Entry 2ZDP (X-ray diffraction, 1.50 A resolution); this record covers chains A and B.

Chain A (and B):
Molecule: Heme-degrading monooxygenase isdI
Source organism: Staphylococcus aureus
Notes: EC 1.14.99.3; chain B of this document is another copy of the same molecule, construct and numbering; everything in this record applies to it too
UniProtKB: Q7A827 (ISDI_STAAN); residues 1-108 here = UniProt positions 1-108
Amino-acid sequence (110 residues; numbered -1 to 108; the number before each row is that of its first residue; numbers below 1 keep their minus sign (Ala-1 is residue -1)):
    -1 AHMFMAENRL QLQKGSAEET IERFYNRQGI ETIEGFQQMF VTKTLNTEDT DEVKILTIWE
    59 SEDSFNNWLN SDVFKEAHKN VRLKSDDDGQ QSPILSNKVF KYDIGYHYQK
Differences from the reference sequence: expression tag (-1 to 0)
Ion coordination: protoporphyrin IX containing co Co near His76 (its only coordinating residue here)
Small-molecule neighbours: protoporphyrin IX containing co (COH): Ala4, Glu5, Asn6, Leu8, Arg21, Phe22, Asn24, Arg25, Gln26, Gly27, Ile28, Met37, Ile53, Thr55, Phe63, Trp66, Leu67, Phe72, Ala75, His76, Val79, Leu81, Ile92, Asn95, Val97
UniProt features mapped onto this chain:
  - binding site (Fe cation): Asn6
  - binding site (heme): Arg21 to Ile28, His76
  - site: Trp66 (Transition state stabilizer)
  - mutagenesis: Trp66 (W66A: Inactive; W66F: Heme degradation activity is approximately half that of the wild-type enzyme; W66L: Inactive; W66Y: Heme degradation activity is approximately half that of the wild-type enzyme ...)
What the authors report for this chain:
  - protoporphyrin IX containing co coordination: His76
  - contacts within the chain: Phe72-His76 (backbone contact)
  - conformationally variable residues (order/disorder transition, side-chain flip): Ile53, Arg80 to Gly87
  - binding site for chloride ion: Asn6, Leu8, Phe22, Ile53
  - binding site for protoporphyrin IX containing co: Asn6, Arg21, Phe22, Arg25, Ile28, Trp66, Val79
  - catalytic residues: His76 (citing earlier work)

How chain A and chain B interact:
Residue-residue contacts - 75 pairs, chain A then chain B:
  Phe2(A) - Leu43(B)  hydrophobic
  Arg7(A) - Lys52(B)
  Tyr23(A) - Gly103(B)
  Tyr23(A) - Tyr104(B)
  Arg25(A) - Tyr104(B)  hydrogen bond
  Glu29(A) - Tyr106(B)
  Glu29(A) - Lys108(B)  hydrogen bond (backbone-side chain)
  Ile31(A) - Lys108(B)  hydrogen bond (backbone-side chain)
  Phe34(A) - Tyr106(B)  hydrophobic
  Phe34(A) - Lys108(B)
  Gln35(A) - Gln107(B)
  Gln35(A) - Lys108(B)  hydrogen bond (backbone-backbone)
  Gln36(A) - Gln36(B)  hydrogen bond
  Gln36(A) - Phe38(B)
  Gln36(A) - His105(B)  hydrogen bond
  Gln36(A) - Tyr106(B)
  Gln36(A) - Gln107(B)
  Met37(A) - Tyr104(B)
  Met37(A) - His105(B)
  Met37(A) - Tyr106(B)  hydrogen bond (backbone-backbone)
  Phe38(A) - Met3(B)  hydrophobic
  Phe38(A) - Gln36(B)
  Phe38(A) - Ile56(B)  hydrophobic
  Phe38(A) - Ile102(B)  hydrophobic
  Phe38(A) - Tyr104(B)
  Phe38(A) - His105(B)
  Val39(A) - Ile102(B)
  Val39(A) - Gly103(B)  hydrogen bond (backbone-backbone)
  Val39(A) - Tyr104(B)  hydrogen bond (backbone-backbone)
  Thr40(A) - Tyr100(B)
  Thr40(A) - Asp101(B)
  Thr40(A) - Ile102(B)
  Lys41(A) - Tyr100(B)
  Lys41(A) - Asp101(B)  hydrogen bond (backbone-backbone)
  Thr42(A) - Lys99(B)
  Thr42(A) - Tyr100(B)
  Leu43(A) - Phe2(B)  hydrophobic
  Leu43(A) - Lys99(B)  hydrogen bond (backbone-backbone)
  Leu43(A) - Asp101(B)
  Lys52(A) - Tyr100(B)  hydrogen bond
  Leu54(A) - Met3(B)  hydrophobic
  Ile56(A) - Phe38(B)  hydrophobic
  Glu60(A) - Leu43(B)
  Lys99(A) - Thr42(B)
  Lys99(A) - Leu43(B)  hydrogen bond (backbone-backbone)
  Tyr100(A) - Thr40(B)
  Tyr100(A) - Lys41(B)
  Tyr100(A) - Thr42(B)
  Tyr100(A) - Lys52(B)  hydrogen bond
  Asp101(A) - Thr40(B)
  Asp101(A) - Lys41(B)  hydrogen bond (backbone-backbone)
  Asp101(A) - Leu43(B)
  Ile102(A) - Phe38(B)  hydrophobic
  Ile102(A) - Val39(B)
  Gly103(A) - Tyr23(B)
  Gly103(A) - Val39(B)  hydrogen bond (backbone-backbone)
  Tyr104(A) - Tyr23(B)
  Tyr104(A) - Arg25(B)  hydrogen bond
  Tyr104(A) - Phe38(B)
  Tyr104(A) - Val39(B)  hydrogen bond (backbone-backbone)
  His105(A) - Gln36(B)  hydrogen bond
  His105(A) - Met37(B)
  His105(A) - Phe38(B)
  Tyr106(A) - Arg25(B)
  Tyr106(A) - Glu29(B)
  Tyr106(A) - Phe34(B)  hydrophobic
  Tyr106(A) - Gln36(B)
  Tyr106(A) - Met37(B)  hydrogen bond (backbone-backbone)
  Gln107(A) - Gln35(B)
  Gln107(A) - Gln36(B)
  Gln107(A) - Gln107(B)  hydrogen bond
  Lys108(A) - Glu29(B)  hydrogen bond (side chain-backbone)
  Lys108(A) - Ile31(B)  hydrogen bond (side chain-backbone)
  Lys108(A) - Phe34(B)
  Lys108(A) - Gln35(B)  hydrogen bond (backbone-backbone)
Also at the interface, not in a pair above, chain A (36 interface residues in all): Met1, Met3, Glu5, Ile19, Phe22, Thr30
Also at the interface, not in a pair above, chain B (34 interface residues in all): Glu5, Arg7, Ile19, Phe22, Leu54, Glu60

Overview:
The interface between chain A and chain B involves 36 residues on one side and 34 on the other, with 24
hydrogen bonds. Polar contacts include Arg25(A)-Tyr104(B), Glu29(A)-Lys108(B) and Ile31(A)-Lys108(B). The
paper reports the catalytic residue His76(A); a binding site for protoporphyrin IX containing co at Asn6(A),
Arg21(A) and Phe22(A) among others.
Both chains are Heme-degrading monooxygenase isdI (Staphylococcus aureus). Entry 2ZDP (Crystal structure of
IsdI in complex with Cobalt protoporphyrin IX) was determined by X-ray diffraction (same publication as 2ZDO).
